3E1R - chains A and C of the 3 polymer chains in the assembly; structure by X-ray diffraction, 2.00 A resolution.

[Chain A]
Protein: Centrosomal protein of 55 kDa
Source organism: Homo sapiens
Reference sequence: Q53EZ4 (CEP55_HUMAN); residues 160-217 here = UniProt positions 160-217
Chain sequence (58 residues; row label = number of the first residue in the row):
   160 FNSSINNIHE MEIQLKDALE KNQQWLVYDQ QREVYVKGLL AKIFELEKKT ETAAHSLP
Disordered / not traced: 160-164, 211-217
Reported in the primary citation:
  - self-association interface (contacts with another copy of this molecule): Asn-181, Trp-184, Asp-188, Arg-191, Glu-192
  - mutagenesis - W184A, Y187A, R191A: decreased localization to mCh-ALIX

[Chain C]
Protein: Programmed cell death 6-interacting protein
Reference sequence: Q8WUM4 (PDC6I_HUMAN); numbering as in UniProt (aligned over 797-809)
Chain sequence (13 residues; each row starts with the number of its first residue):
   797 QAQGPPYPTY PGY

[Chain A / chain C interface]
Residue-residue contacts (24):
  Lys-180(A) with Ala-798(C); Gln-799(C); Gly-800(C)
  Gln-183(A) with Gly-800(C); Pro-801(C)
  Trp-184(A) with Gln-799(C), hydrogen bond (side chain-backbone); Gly-800(C); Pro-801(C); Pro-802(C)
  Tyr-187(A) with Pro-801(C), hydrophobic; Pro-802(C); Tyr-803(C); Thr-805(C); Tyr-806(C); Pro-807(C)
  Gln-190(A) with Pro-804(C); Thr-805(C); Tyr-806(C), hydrogen bond (side chain-backbone); Tyr-809(C)
  Arg-191(A) with Tyr-806(C)
  Val-193(A) with Tyr-809(C), hydrophobic
  Tyr-194(A) with Tyr-806(C), hydrophobic; Pro-807(C); Gly-808(C)
Interface residues without a listed pair, chain A (11 interface residues in all): Asp-176, Ala-177, Val-186
The authors on this interface:
  - pairs named by the authors: Tyr-806(C)/Tyr-187(A)
  - interface residues, chain A: Lys-180(A), Gln-183(A), Trp-184(A), Tyr-187(A)
  - hot spots on chain A (mutagenesis) - W184A, Y187A: abolished binding to Programmed cell death 6-interacting protein (chain C)
  - interface residues, chain C: Gly-800(C), Tyr-806(C)
  - hot spots on chain C (mutagenesis) - P801A (60-fold): decreased binding to Centrosomal protein of 55 kDa (chain A)

[In short]
11 residues of chain A face 12 of chain C across their interface; the contacts include 2 hydrogen bonds. Among
the polar pairs are Trp-184(A)/Gln-799(C) and Gln-190(A)/Tyr-806(C). The authors report a contact between
Tyr-806(C) and Tyr-187(A). The paper reports that W184A, Y187A and R191A of chain A reduce localization to
mCh-ALIX; interface residues Lys-180(A), Gln-183(A) and Gly-800(C) among others.
Here chain A is Centrosomal protein of 55 kDa (Homo sapiens) and chain C is Programmed cell death
6-interacting protein. Entry 3E1R (Midbody targeting of the ESCRT machinery by a non-canonical coiled-coil in
CEP55) was determined by X-ray diffraction.
